3UUS - chains A and B of the 8 polymer chains in the assembly; structure by X-ray diffraction, 5.65 A resolution (low resolution: residue-level contacts below are approximate; hydrogen-bond / salt-bridge calls are withheld).

[Chain A (and B)]
Protein: Ribonucleoside-diphosphate reductase 1 subunit alpha
Organism: Escherichia coli
Notes: EC 1.17.4.1; chain B of this document is another copy of the same molecule, construct and numbering; everything in this record applies to it too
UniProtKB: P00452 (RIR1_ECOLI); residues 1-761 here = UniProt positions 1-761
Chain sequence (761 residues; numbered 1 to 761; the number before each row is that of its first residue):
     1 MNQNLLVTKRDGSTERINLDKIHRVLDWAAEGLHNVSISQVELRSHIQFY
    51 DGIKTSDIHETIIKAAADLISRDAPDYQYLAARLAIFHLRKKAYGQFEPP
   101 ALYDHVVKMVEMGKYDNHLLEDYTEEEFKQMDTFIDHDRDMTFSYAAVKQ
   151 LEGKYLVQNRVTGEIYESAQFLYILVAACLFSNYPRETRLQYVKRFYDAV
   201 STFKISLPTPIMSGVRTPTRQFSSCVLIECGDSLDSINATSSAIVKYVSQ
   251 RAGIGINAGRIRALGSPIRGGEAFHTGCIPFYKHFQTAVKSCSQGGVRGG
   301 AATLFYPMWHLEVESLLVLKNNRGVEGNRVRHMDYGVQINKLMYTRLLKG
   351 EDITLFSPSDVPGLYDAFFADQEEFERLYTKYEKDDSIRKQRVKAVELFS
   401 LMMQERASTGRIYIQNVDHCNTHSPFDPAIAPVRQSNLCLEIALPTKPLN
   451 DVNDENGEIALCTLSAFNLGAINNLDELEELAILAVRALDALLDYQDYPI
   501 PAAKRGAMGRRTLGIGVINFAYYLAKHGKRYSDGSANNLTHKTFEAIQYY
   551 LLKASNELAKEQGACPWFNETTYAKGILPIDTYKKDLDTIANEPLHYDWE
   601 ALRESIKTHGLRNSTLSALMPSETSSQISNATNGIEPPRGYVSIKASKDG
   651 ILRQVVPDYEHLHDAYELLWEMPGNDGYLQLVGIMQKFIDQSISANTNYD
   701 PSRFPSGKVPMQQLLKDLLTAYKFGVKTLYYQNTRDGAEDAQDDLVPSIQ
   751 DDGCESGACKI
Not modelled in the structure: 1-5, 738-761
Cystine bridges: Cys225-Cys462
Residues lining bound ligands:
  - 2'-deoxyadenosine 5'-triphosphate (DTP), molecule 1: Val7, Lys9, Arg10, Glu15, Arg16, Ile17, Asn18, Leu19, Lys21, Ile22, Val25, Thr55, Ile58, His59, Ile62, Phe87, Lys91
  - 2'-deoxyadenosine 5'-triphosphate (DTP), molecule 2: Asp232, Ser233, Leu234, Ile237, Ile261, Arg262, Ile268, Arg269, Phe274, His275, Thr276, Phe281
UniProt features mapped onto this chain:
  - active site: Asn437 (Proton acceptor), Cys439 (Cysteine radical intermediate), Glu441 (Proton acceptor)
  - binding site (ATP): Lys9, Glu15 to Lys21, Thr55, Lys91
  - binding site (GDP): Thr209, Asn437, Glu441, Glu623 to Ser625
  - binding site (dTTP): Asp232 to Leu234, Arg262, Arg269
  - site: Cys225 (Important for hydrogen atom transfer), Cys462 (Important for hydrogen atom transfer), Tyr730 (Important for electron transfer), Tyr731 (Important for electron transfer), Cys754 (Interacts with thioredoxin/glutaredoxin), Cys759 (Interacts with thioredoxin/glutaredoxin)
  - modified residue: Lys283 (N6-acetyllysine)
  - natural variant: Met1 to Asn2 (deletion: In 15% of the chains), Met1 (deletion: In 30% of the chains)
  - mutagenesis: Glu441 (E441A/Q: Loss of activity; E441D: Decrease in activity), Tyr730 (Y730F: Loss of activity), Tyr731 (Y731F: Loss of activity)
From the paper describing this entry:
  - catalytic residues: Tyr731

[How chain A and chain B interact]
Residue-residue contacts (47; chain A residue first):
  Val161(A) - Phe274(B)
  Pro218(A) - Arg269(B)
  Thr219(A) - Arg269(B)
  Leu234(A) - Val245(B)
  Leu234(A) - Ser249(B)
  Asp235(A) - Lys246(B)
  Asn238(A) - Ser242(B)
  Asn238(A) - Val245(B)
  Asn238(A) - Lys246(B)
  Ser242(A) - Asn238(B)
  Ser242(A) - Ser242(B)
  Val245(A) - Leu234(B)
  Val245(A) - Asn238(B)
  Lys246(A) - Asp235(B)
  Lys246(A) - Asn238(B)
  Ser249(A) - Leu234(B)
  Arg269(A) - Pro218(B)
  Arg269(A) - Thr219(B)
  Phe274(A) - Val161(B)
  Thr276(A) - Ser291(B)
  Thr276(A) - Cys292(B)
  Thr276(A) - Ser293(B)
  Thr276(A) - Gln294(B)
  Pro280(A) - Lys290(B)
  Pro280(A) - Ser291(B)
  Pro280(A) - Ser293(B)
  Phe281(A) - Ser291(B)
  Lys283(A) - Thr287(B)
  His284(A) - His284(B)
  His284(A) - Thr287(B)
  His284(A) - Ala288(B)
  Thr287(A) - Lys283(B)
  Thr287(A) - His284(B)
  Thr287(A) - Thr287(B)
  Ala288(A) - His284(B)
  Lys290(A) - Pro280(B)
  Ser291(A) - Thr276(B)
  Ser291(A) - Pro280(B)
  Ser291(A) - Phe281(B)
  Cys292(A) - Thr276(B)
  Ser293(A) - Thr276(B)
  Ser293(A) - Pro280(B)
  Gln294(A) - Leu264(B)
  Gln294(A) - Thr276(B)
  Gly295(A) - Gly327(B)
  Gly327(A) - Gly295(B)
  Asn453(A) - Asp451(B)
Also at the interface, not in a pair above, chain A (33 interface residues in all): Arg220, Gln221, Ser241, Leu264, Asp451, Val452
Also at the interface, not in a pair above, chain B (35 interface residues in all): Arg220, Gln221, Ser241, Glu272, Asn328, Val452, Asn453

[In short]
The interface between chain A and chain B involves 33 residues on one side and 35 on the other. Ligands of
chain A: 2'-deoxyadenosine 5'-triphosphate. From UniProt: 3 active-site residues, 10 ATP-binding residues, 6
GDP-binding residues and 5 dTTP-binding residues on chain A. The paper reports the catalytic residue
Tyr731(A).
Chain A and chain B are both Ribonucleoside-diphosphate reductase 1 subunit alpha (Escherichia coli); the
structure, Crystal structure of the dATP inhibited E. coli class Ia ribonucleotide reductase complex, was
determined by X-ray diffraction.
